Entry 9EOK (electron microscopy, 23.00 A resolution (very low resolution: no residue pairs are listed; an interface is given only as per-side residue counts)); this record covers chains M and N of the 42 polymer chains in the assembly.

Chain M (and N):
Molecule: Tubulin alpha chain
Organism: Xenopus laevis
Notes: chain N of this document is another copy of the same molecule, construct and numbering; everything in this record applies to it too
Reference sequence: Q5U4V6 (Q5U4V6_XENLA); residue numbers follow UniProt; this construct covers 1-450
Amino-acid sequence (450 residues; row label = number of the first residue in the row):
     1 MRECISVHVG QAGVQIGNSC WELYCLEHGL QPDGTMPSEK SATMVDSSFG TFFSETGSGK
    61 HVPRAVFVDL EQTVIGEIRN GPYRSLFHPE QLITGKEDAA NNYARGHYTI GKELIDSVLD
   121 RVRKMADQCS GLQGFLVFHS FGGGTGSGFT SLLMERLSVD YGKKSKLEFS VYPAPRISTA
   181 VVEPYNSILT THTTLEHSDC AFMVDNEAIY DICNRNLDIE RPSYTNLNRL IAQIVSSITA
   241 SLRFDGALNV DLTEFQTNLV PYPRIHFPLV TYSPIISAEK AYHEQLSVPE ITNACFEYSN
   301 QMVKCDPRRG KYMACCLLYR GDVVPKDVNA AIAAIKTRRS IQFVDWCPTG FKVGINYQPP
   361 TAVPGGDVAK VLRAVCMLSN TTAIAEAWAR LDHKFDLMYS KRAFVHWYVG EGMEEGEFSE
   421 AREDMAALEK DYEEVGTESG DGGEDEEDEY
Not modelled in the structure: 39-45, 438-450
Small-molecule neighbours: GTP (guanosine-5'-triphosphate): G10, Q11, A12, Q15, D98, A99, A100, N101, S140, G142, G143, G144, T145, G146, V171, T179, E183, N206, Y224, L227, N228, I231

How chain M and chain N interact:
At this resolution (23 A) residue pairs are not listed: 35 residues of chain M and 29 of chain N lie at the interface.

Overview:
The interface between chain M and chain N involves 35 residues on one side and 29 on the other. Chain M binds
GTP.
Both chains are Tubulin alpha chain (Xenopus laevis). Entry 9EOK (Minus end of the vertebrate gamma-tubulin
ring complex-capped microtubule) was determined by electron microscopy, deposited together with 9EOJ.
